Entry 6BDF (electron microscopy, 2.80 A resolution); this record covers chains B and D of the 28 polymer chains in the assembly.

Chain B (and D):
Molecule: Proteasome subunit beta
Organism: Thermoplasma acidophilum
Notes: EC 3.4.25.1; chain D of this document is another copy of the same molecule, construct and numbering; everything in this record applies to it too
UniProtKB: P28061 (PSB_THEAC); residues -7 to 203 here correspond to UniProt positions 1-211 (UniProt number = residue number + 8)
Amino-acid sequence (211 residues; row label = number of the first residue in the row; numbers below 1 keep their minus sign (Met-7 is residue -7)):
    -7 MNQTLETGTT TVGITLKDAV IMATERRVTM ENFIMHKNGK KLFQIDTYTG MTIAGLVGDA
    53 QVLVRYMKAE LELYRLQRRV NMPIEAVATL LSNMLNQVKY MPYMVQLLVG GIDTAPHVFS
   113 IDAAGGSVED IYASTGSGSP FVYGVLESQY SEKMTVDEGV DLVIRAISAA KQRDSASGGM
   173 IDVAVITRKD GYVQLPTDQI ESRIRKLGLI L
Not modelled in the structure: -7 to 0, 202-203
Curated features (UniProtKB/Swiss-Prot):
  - active site: Thr1 (Nucleophile)
What the authors report for this chain:
  - conformationally variable residues (side-chain flip): Met14

Chain B / chain D interface:
Contacting residue pairs (25; chain B residue first):
  Ser84(B) - Arg57(D)  hydrogen bond
  Asn85(B) - Arg57(D)  hydrogen bond
  Asn88(B) - Gly50(D)
  Asn88(B) - Asp51(D)  hydrogen bond
  Asn88(B) - Val54(D)
  Lys91(B) - Asp51(D)  salt bridge
  Lys91(B) - Tyr95(D)
  Tyr92(B) - Met93(D)  hydrogen bond (side chain-backbone)
  Tyr92(B) - Pro94(D)  hydrogen bond (side chain-backbone)
  Ser112(B) - Met27(D)
  Ser112(B) - His28(D)
  Ala116(B) - Gly50(D)
  Gly117(B) - Gly50(D)
  Gly117(B) - Gln53(D)
  Gly118(B) - Val49(D)
  Gly118(B) - Gly50(D)
  Gly118(B) - Gln53(D)
  Ser119(B) - Gln53(D)  hydrogen bond (backbone-side chain)
  Val120(B) - Met22(D)  hydrophobic
  Val120(B) - His28(D)
  Asp122(B) - Met27(D)
  Asp122(B) - His28(D)  salt bridge
  Tyr135(B) - Phe25(D)  hydrophobic
  Tyr135(B) - Met27(D)
  Glu139(B) - Lys29(D)  salt bridge
Also at the interface, not in a pair above, chain B (19 interface residues in all): Thr81, Gln98, Asp114, Glu121, Ser131
Also at the interface, not in a pair above, chain D (20 interface residues in all): Val20, Glu23, Asn30, Gly31, Leu48, Met96

Summary:
19 residues of chain B and 20 residues of chain D are in contact, with 6 hydrogen bonds and 3 salt bridges.
Polar pairs include Lys91(B)-Asp51(D), Asp122(B)-His28(D) and Glu139(B)-Lys29(D). UniProt lists active-site
residue Thr1(B) on chain B. The paper reports conformational variability at Met14(B).
Chain B and chain D are both Proteasome subunit beta (Thermoplasma acidophilum); the structure, 2.8 A
resolution reconstruction of the Thermoplasma acidophilum 20S proteasome using cryo-electron microscopy, was
determined by electron microscopy.
